PDB entry 8GPI | electron microscopy, 3.00 A resolution | chains R and Y of the 12 polymer chains in the assembly

Chain R:
Molecule: X18 UFO gp41
Source organism: Human immunodeficiency virus 1
Amino-acid sequence (622 residues; numbered 30 to 664; 13 numbers in that range are skipped by the numbering (no residue carries them; nothing is unmodelled there); the number before each row is that of its first residue):
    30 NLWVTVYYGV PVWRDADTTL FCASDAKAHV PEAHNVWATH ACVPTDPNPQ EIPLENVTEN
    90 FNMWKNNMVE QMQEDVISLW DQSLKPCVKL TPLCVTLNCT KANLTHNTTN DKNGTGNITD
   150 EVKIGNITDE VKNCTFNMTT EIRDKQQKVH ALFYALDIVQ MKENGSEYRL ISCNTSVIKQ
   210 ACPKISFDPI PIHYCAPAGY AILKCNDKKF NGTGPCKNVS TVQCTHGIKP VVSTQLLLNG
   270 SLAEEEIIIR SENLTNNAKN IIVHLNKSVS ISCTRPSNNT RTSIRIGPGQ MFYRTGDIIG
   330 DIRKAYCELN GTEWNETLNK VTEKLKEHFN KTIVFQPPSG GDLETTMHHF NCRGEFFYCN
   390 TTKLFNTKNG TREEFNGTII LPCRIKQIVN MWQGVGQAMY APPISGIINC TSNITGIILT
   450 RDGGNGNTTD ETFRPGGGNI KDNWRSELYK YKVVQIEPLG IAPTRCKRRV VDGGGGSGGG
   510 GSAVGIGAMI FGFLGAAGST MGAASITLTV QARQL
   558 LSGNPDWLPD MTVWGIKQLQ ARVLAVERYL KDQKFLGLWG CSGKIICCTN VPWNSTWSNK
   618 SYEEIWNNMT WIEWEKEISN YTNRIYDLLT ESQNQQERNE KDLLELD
Unresolved in the structure: 30-520, 558-568, 664
Cystine bridges: Cys598-Cys604
Covalent attachments: N-acetylglucosamine (NAG) linked to Asn611, Asn637
From the paper describing this entry:
  - self-association interface (contacts with another copy of this molecule); pairs are residue here / residue on that copy: Ile535-Arg655, Leu595-Arg542 (hydrophobic contact), Ile535

Chain Y:
Molecule: X18 UFO gp41
Source organism: Human immunodeficiency virus 1
Amino-acid sequence (622 residues; numbered 33 to 657 plus 18 insertion-coded residues; 21 numbers in that range are skipped by the numbering (no residue carries them; nothing is unmodelled there); the number before each row is that of its first residue; a row labelled like 138A-138Q holds insertion residues (138A, then the next letters in order)):
    33 NLWVTVYYGV PVWRDADTTL FCASDAKAHV PEAHNVWATH ACVPTDPNPQ EIPLENVTEN
    93 FNMWKNNMVE QMQEDVISLW DQSLKPCVKL TPLCVTLNCT KANLTH
138A-138Q NTTNDKNGTGNITDEVK
   147 IGNITDEVKN CTFNMTTEIR DKQQKVHALF YALDIVQMKE NGSEYRLISC NTSVIKQACP
   207 KISFDPIPIH YCAPAGYAIL KCNDKKFNGT GPCKNVSTVQ CTHGIKPVVS TQLLLNGSLA
   267 EEEIIIRSEN LTNNAKNIIV HLNKSVSISC TRPSNNTRTS IRI
   312 GPGQMFYRT
  320A G
   321 DIIGDIRKAY CELNGTEWNE TLNKVTEKLK EHF
   356 NKTIVFQPPS GGDLETTMHH FNCRGEFFYC NTTKLFNT
   403 KNGTREEFNG TIILPCRIKQ IVNMWQGVGQ AMYAPPISGI INCTSNITGI ILTRDGGNGN
   463 TTDETFRPGG GNIKDNWRSE LYKYKVVQIE PLGIAPTRCK RRVVDGGGGS GGGGSAVGIG
   523 AMIFGFLGAA GSTMGAASIT LTVQARQLLS GNPDWLPDMT VWGIKQLQAR VLAVERYLKD
   583 QKFLGLWGCS GKIICCTNVP WNSTWSNKSY EEIWNNMTWI EWEKEISNYT NRIYDLLTES
   643 QNQQERNEKD LLELD
Unresolved in the structure: 58-70, 138A-138Q, 403-408, 505-657
Cystine bridges: Cys54-Cys74, Cys119-Cys205, Cys126-Cys196, Cys131-Cys157, Cys218-Cys247, Cys228-Cys239, Cys296-Cys331, Cys378-Cys445, Cys385-Cys418
Covalent attachments: N-acetylglucosamine (NAG) linked to Asn88, Asn130, Asn135, Asn149, Asn156, Asn160, Asn197, Asn241, Asn289, Asn301, Asn334, Asn339, Asn386, Asn444, Asn448; glycan linked to Asn234, Asn262, Asn276
From the paper describing this entry:
  - self-association interface (contacts with another copy of this molecule): Tyr39
  - post-translational modification sites: Asn444
  - mutagenesis - N88A: unchanged binding to F6

Interface between chain R and chain Y:
Contacting residue pairs (6; chain R residue first):
  Leu661(R) with Cys501(Y), hydrophobic; Lys502(Y); Arg504(Y)
  Glu662(R) with Thr499(Y); Arg500(Y); Cys501(Y)
Other interface residues (no listed pair), chain R (4 interface residues in all): Lys658, Leu660

Summary:
4 residues of chain R and 5 residues of chain Y are in contact. Covalently linked N-acetylglucosamine: at
Asn611(R) and Asn637(R). N-acetylglucosamine is covalently linked to Asn88(Y), Asn130(Y), Asn135(Y),
Asn149(Y), Asn156(Y) and Asn160(Y) and 9 more. The paper reports that N88A of chain Y leaves binding to F6
unchanged; a modification site at Asn444(Y).
Both chains are X18 UFO gp41 (Human immunodeficiency virus 1). Entry 8GPI (HIV-1 Env X18 UFO in complex with
8ANC195 Fab) was determined by electron microscopy together with 8GP5, 8GPG, 8GPJ and 8GPK from the same
study.
